PDB entry 5VMF | X-ray diffraction, 2.35 A resolution | chains A and C of the 6 polymer chains in the assembly

== Chain A (and C) ==
Molecule: Hemagglutinin HA1
From: Influenza A virus (strain A/Brevig Mission/1/1918 H1N1)
Notes: fragment: Del133/Q226L/G228S; chain C of this document is another copy of the same molecule, construct and numbering; everything in this record applies to it too
Reference sequence: Q9WFX3 (HEMA_I18A0); aligned to UniProt positions 18-343 over residues 1-326 (the alignment contains insertions or deletions, so no single offset holds)
Sequence (326 residues; numbered 1 to 326; the number before each row is that of its first residue):
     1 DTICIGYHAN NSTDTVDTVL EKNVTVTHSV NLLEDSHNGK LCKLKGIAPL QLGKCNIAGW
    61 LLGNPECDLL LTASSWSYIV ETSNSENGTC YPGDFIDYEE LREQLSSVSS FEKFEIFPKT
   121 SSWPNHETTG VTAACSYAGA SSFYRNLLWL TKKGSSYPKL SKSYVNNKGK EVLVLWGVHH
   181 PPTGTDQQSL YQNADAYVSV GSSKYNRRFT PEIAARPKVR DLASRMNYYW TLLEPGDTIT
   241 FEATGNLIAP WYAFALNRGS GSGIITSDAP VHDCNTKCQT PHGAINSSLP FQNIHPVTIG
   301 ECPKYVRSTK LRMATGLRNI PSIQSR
Disordered / not traced: 322-326
Sequence notes: engineered mutation Leu222 (Gln240 in Q9WFX3), Ser224 (Gly242 in Q9WFX3)
Curated features (UniProtKB/Swiss-Prot):
  - glycosylation (N-linked (GlcNAc...) asparagine): Asn10, Asn11, Asn23, Asn87
Cystine bridges: Cys42-Cys274, Cys55-Cys67, Cys90-Cys135, Cys278-Cys302
Covalent attachments: N-acetylglucosamine (NAG) linked to Asn87, Asn286

== Interface between chain A and chain C ==
Contacting residue pairs - 17 pairs, chain A then chain C:
  Asp94(A) with Asn206(C)
  Glu212(A) with Arg208(C)
  Ile213(A) with Tyr197(C); Arg208(C), hydrogen bond (backbone-side chain); Glu242(C)
  Ala214(A) with Ser199(C); Glu242(C)
  Ala215(A) with Thr240(C); Glu242(C), hydrogen bond (backbone-side chain)
  Arg216(A) with Asn206(C), hydrogen bond
  Pro217(A) with Gly201(C); Ser202(C); Thr238(C); Thr240(C)
  Val219(A) with Ser203(C)
  Arg225(A) with Ser202(C), hydrogen bond (side chain-backbone); Asn206(C)
Also at the interface, not in a pair above, chain A (10 interface residues in all): Pro211
Also at the interface, not in a pair above, chain C (11 interface residues in all): Lys204

== Summary ==
10 residues of chain A face 11 of chain C across their interface; the contacts include 4 hydrogen bonds. Polar
pairs include Ile213(A)-Arg208(C), Ala215(A)-Glu242(C) and Arg216(A)-Asn206(C). N-acetylglucosamine is
covalently linked to Asn87(A) and Asn286(A).
Chain A and chain C are both Hemagglutinin HA1 (Influenza A virus (strain A/Brevig Mission/1/1918 H1N1)); the
structure, Influenza hemagglutinin H1 mutant DH1D in complex with 6'SLN, was determined by X-ray diffraction
(same publication as 5VMC, 5VMG and 5VMJ).
